4EEJ - chain A; structure by X-ray diffraction, 1.50 A resolution.

[Chain A]
Name: Retinol-binding protein 2
Organism: Homo sapiens
UniProtKB: P50120 (RET2_HUMAN); residues 1-133 here correspond to UniProt positions 2-134 (UniProt number = residue number + 1)
Chain sequence (133 residues; row label = number of the first residue in the row):
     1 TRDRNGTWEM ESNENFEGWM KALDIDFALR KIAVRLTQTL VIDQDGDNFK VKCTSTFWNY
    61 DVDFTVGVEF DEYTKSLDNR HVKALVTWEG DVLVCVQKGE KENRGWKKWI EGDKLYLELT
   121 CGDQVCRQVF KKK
Glycans and other covalent adducts: retinal (RET) linked to Lys108
Sequence notes: engineered mutation Arg4 (Gln5 in P50120), Trp19 (Tyr20 in P50120), Leu29 (Thr30 in P50120), Leu40 (Lys41 in P50120), Val51 (Thr52 in P50120), Cys53 (Thr54 in P50120), Trp58 (Arg59 in P50120), Lys108 (Gln109 in P50120)
Small-molecule neighbours: retinal (RET): Phe16, Trp19, Met20, Ile25, Ala33, Leu36, Gln38, Leu40, Val51, Cys53, Ser55, Trp58, Asn59, Tyr60, Leu77, Trp106, Leu117, Leu119

[Summary]
Retinal is covalently linked to Lys108.
Chain A is Retinol-binding protein 2 (Homo sapiens); the structure, Crystal Structure of the
Q108K:K40L:T51V:T53C:Y19W:R58W:T29L:Q4R Mutant of Cellular Retinol Binding Protein Type II in Complex with
..., was determined by X-ray diffraction (same publication as 4RUU, 4EDE, 4EFG, 4EXZ and 4GKC).
